PDB entry 5A4O | X-ray diffraction, 1.76 A resolution | chains A and B

Chain A (and B):
Protein: BPSL1147
From: Burkholderia pseudomallei
Notes: chain B of this document is another copy of the same molecule, construct and numbering; everything in this record applies to it too
Reference sequence: Q63VU8 (Q63VU8_BURPS); residues 1-75 here = UniProt positions 1-75
Sequence (75 residues; row label = number of the first residue in the row):
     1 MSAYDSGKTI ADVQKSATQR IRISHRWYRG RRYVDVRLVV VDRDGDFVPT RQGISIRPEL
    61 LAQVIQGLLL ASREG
Disordered / not traced: 1

Chain A / chain B interface:
Pairs across the interface (55):
  Lys8(A) - Glu74(B)  salt bridge
  Ile10(A) - Gly67(B)
  Ile10(A) - Leu70(B)  hydrophobic
  Ile10(A) - Ala71(B)
  Ile10(A) - Glu74(B)
  Ala11(A) - Gly67(B)
  Val13(A) - Gln63(B)
  Gln14(A) - Leu60(B)
  Lys15(A) - Ser55(B)  hydrogen bond (side chain-backbone)
  Lys15(A) - Arg57(B)  hydrogen bond (backbone-side chain)
  Ile21(A) - Ile54(B)  hydrophobic
  Ile23(A) - Val64(B)
  Ile23(A) - Gly67(B)
  His25(A) - Glu74(B)
  Trp27(A) - Gly75(B)
  Arg32(A) - Ala71(B)  hydrogen bond (side chain-backbone)
  Arg32(A) - Glu74(B)  hydrogen bond (side chain-backbone)
  Arg32(A) - Gly75(B)
  Val36(A) - Ile54(B)  hydrophobic
  Val36(A) - Leu68(B)  hydrophobic
  Arg51(A) - Arg51(B)
  Arg51(A) - Gln52(B)
  Gln52(A) - Arg51(B)  hydrogen bond (side chain-backbone)
  Gln52(A) - Gly53(B)
  Gln52(A) - Ile54(B)
  Gly53(A) - Gln52(B)
  Gly53(A) - Gly53(B)
  Ile54(A) - Ile21(B)  hydrophobic
  Ile54(A) - Val36(B)  hydrophobic
  Ile54(A) - Gln52(B)
  Ser55(A) - Lys15(B)  hydrogen bond (backbone-side chain)
  Ile56(A) - Ile21(B)  hydrophobic
  Arg57(A) - Lys15(B)  hydrogen bond (side chain-backbone)
  Leu60(A) - Gln14(B)
  Leu60(A) - Lys15(B)
  Leu61(A) - Leu68(B)  hydrophobic
  Leu61(A) - Ser72(B)
  Gln63(A) - Val13(B)
  Val64(A) - Ile23(B)
  Val64(A) - Leu68(B)  hydrophobic
  Ile65(A) - Leu68(B)  hydrophobic
  Ile65(A) - Leu69(B)  hydrophobic
  Ile65(A) - Ser72(B)
  Gly67(A) - Ile10(B)
  Gly67(A) - Ile23(B)
  Leu68(A) - Ile23(B)
  Leu68(A) - Val36(B)  hydrophobic
  Leu68(A) - Ile65(B)  hydrophobic
  Leu68(A) - Leu68(B)  hydrophobic
  Leu69(A) - Ile65(B)  hydrophobic
  Leu70(A) - Ile10(B)  hydrophobic
  Ala71(A) - Ile10(B)
  Ala71(A) - His25(B)  hydrogen bond (backbone-side chain)
  Ser72(A) - Leu61(B)
  Glu74(A) - His25(B)  hydrogen bond (backbone-side chain)
Other interface residues (no listed pair), chain A (34 interface residues in all): Val34, Leu38, Gly75
Other interface residues (no listed pair), chain B (32 interface residues in all): Ala11, Arg32, Val34, Arg37, Leu38

Overview:
34 residues of chain A face 32 of chain B across their interface, with 9 hydrogen bonds and 1 salt bridge.
Among the polar pairs are Lys8(A)-Glu74(B), Lys15(A)-Ser55(B) and Lys15(A)-Arg57(B).
Chain A and chain B are both BPSL1147 (Burkholderia pseudomallei); the structure, Crystal structure of
BPSL1147, a PC4 homolog from Burkholderia pseudomallei K96243 (orthorhombic crystal form), was determined by
X-ray diffraction, deposited together with 5A4N.
